Entry 5S4P (X-ray diffraction, 2.29 A resolution); this record covers chains A and B of the 6 polymer chains in the assembly.

== Chain A ==
Molecule: Tubulin alpha-1B chain
From: Bos taurus
UniProtKB: P81947 (TBA1B_BOVIN); numbering as in UniProt (aligned over 1-451)
Amino-acid sequence (451 residues; each row starts with the number of its first residue):
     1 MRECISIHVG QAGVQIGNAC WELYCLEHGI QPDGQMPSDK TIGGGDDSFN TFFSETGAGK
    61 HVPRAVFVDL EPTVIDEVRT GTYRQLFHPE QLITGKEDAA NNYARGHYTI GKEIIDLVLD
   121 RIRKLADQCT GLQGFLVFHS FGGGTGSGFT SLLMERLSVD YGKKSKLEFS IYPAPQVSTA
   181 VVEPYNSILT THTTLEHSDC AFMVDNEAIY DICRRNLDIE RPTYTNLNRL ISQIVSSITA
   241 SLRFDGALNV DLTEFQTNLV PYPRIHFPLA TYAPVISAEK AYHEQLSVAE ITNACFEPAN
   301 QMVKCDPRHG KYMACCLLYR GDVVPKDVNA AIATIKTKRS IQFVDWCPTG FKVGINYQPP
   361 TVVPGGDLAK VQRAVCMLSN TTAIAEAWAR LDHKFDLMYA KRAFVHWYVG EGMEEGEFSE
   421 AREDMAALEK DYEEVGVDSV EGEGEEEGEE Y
Unresolved in the structure: 439-451
Bound ions: Ca2+: Asp39, Thr41, Gly44, Glu55
Residues lining bound ligands:
  - GTP (guanosine-5'-triphosphate): Gly10, Gln11, Ala12, Gln15, Ile16, Asp69, Asp98, Ala99, Ala100, Asn101, Ser140, Gly142, Gly143, Gly144, Thr145, Gly146, Ile171, Pro173, Val177, Ser178, Glu183, Asn206, Tyr224, Leu227, Asn228, Ile231
  - WNY (1-[4-(4-chlorophenyl)piperazin-1-yl]ethan-1-one): His88, Glu90, Gln91, Arg121, Lys124, Leu125

== Chain B ==
Molecule: Tubulin beta-2B chain
From: Bos taurus
UniProtKB: Q6B856 (TBB2B_BOVIN); the author numbering skips numbers that UniProt does not, so the offset changes along the chain: 1-42 = UniProt 1-42; 45-360 = UniProt 43-358; 369-455 = UniProt 359-445
Amino-acid sequence (445 residues; each row starts with the number of its first residue; note: 10 numbers in that range are skipped by the numbering (no residue carries them; nothing is unmodelled there)):
     1 MREIVHIQAG QCGNQIGAKF WEVISDEHGI DPTGSYHGDS DL
    45 QLERINVYYN EATGNKYVPR AILVDLEPGT MDSVRSGPFG QIFRPDNFVF GQSGAGNNWA
   105 KGHYTEGAEL VDSVLDVVRK ESESCDCLQG FQLTHSLGGG TGSGMGTLLI SKIREEYPDR
   165 IMNTFSVMPS PKVSDTVVEP YNATLSVHQL VENTDETYCI DNEALYDICF RTLKLTTPTY
   225 GDLNHLVSAT MSGVTTCLRF PGQLNADLRK LAVNMVPFPR LHFFMPGFAP LTSRGSQQYR
   285 ALTVPELTQQ MFDSKNMMAA CDPRHGRYLT VAAIFRGRMS MKEVDEQMLN VQNKNSSYFV
   345 EWIPNNVKTA VCDIPP
   369 RGLKMSATFI GNSTAIQELF KRISEQFTAM FRRKAFLHWY TGEGMDEMEF TEAESNMNDL
   429 VSEYQQYQDA TADEQGEFEE EEGEDEA
Unresolved in the structure: 276-280, 438-455
Bound ions: Mg2+: Gln11 (together with GDP); Ca2+: Glu113 (shared with 1 residue of chain C)
Residues lining bound ligands:
  - GDP (guanosine-5'-diphosphate): Gly10, Gln11, Cys12, Gln15, Ile16, Asp69, Ala99, Asn101, Ser140, Gly142, Gly143, Gly144, Thr145, Gly146, Ser147, Val171, Pro173, Val177, Asp179, Glu183, Asn206, Leu209, Tyr224, Leu227, Asn228
  - WNY (1-[4-(4-chlorophenyl)piperazin-1-yl]ethan-1-one), molecule 1: Val177, Ser178, Asp179, Tyr210, Pro222, Thr223, Tyr224, Leu227
  - WNY, molecule 2: Glu200, Tyr202, Val238, Cys241, Leu242, Leu252, Leu255, Met259, Ala316, Ala317, Ile318, Lys352, Thr353, Ala354, Ile378
Swiss-Prot annotation at these positions:
  - motif: Met1 to Ile4 (MREI motif)
  - binding site (GTP): Gln11, Glu71, Ser140, Gly144, Thr145, Gly146, Asn206, Asn228
  - binding site (Mg(2+)): Glu71
  - modified residue: Ser40 (Phosphoserine), Thr57 (Phosphothreonine), Lys60 (N6-acetyllysine), Ser174 (Phosphoserine), Thr287 (Phosphothreonine), Thr292 (Phosphothreonine), Arg320 (Omega-N-methylarginine), Glu448 (5-glutamyl polyglutamate)
  - cross-link (Glycyl lysine isopeptide (Lys-Gly)): Lys60 (interchain with G-Cter in ubiquitin), Lys326 (interchain with G-Cter in ubiquitin)

== Chain A / chain B interface ==
Contacting residue pairs - 55 pairs, chain A then chain B:
  Glu71(A) with Arg2(B), salt bridge
  Lys96(A) with Asp130(B), salt bridge; Cys131(B)
  Glu97(A) with Cys131(B); Arg164(B), salt bridge; Arg253(B), salt bridge
  Asp98(A) with Asp251(B); Lys254(B), salt bridge
  Ala100(A) with Arg253(B); Lys254(B); Val257(B)
  Asn101(A) with Lys254(B); Asn258(B)
  Arg105(A) with Arg253(B)
  Pro175(A) with Asn349(B); Lys352(B), hydrogen bond (backbone-side chain)
  Ser178(A) with Lys352(B), hydrogen bond (backbone-side chain)
  Thr179(A) with Lys352(B); Thr353(B)
  Ala180(A) with Asn258(B); Lys352(B)
  Val181(A) with Asn258(B), hydrogen bond (backbone-side chain); Pro348(B); Asn349(B); Asn350(B)
  Val182(A) with Asn258(B)
  Glu220(A) with Lys326(B)
  Arg221(A) with Gln247(B); Met325(B)
  Thr223(A) with Gln247(B)
  Tyr224(A) with Gln247(B)
  Lys394(A) with Pro348(B); Asn349(B), hydrogen bond
  Leu397(A) with Glu345(B); Trp346(B); Pro348(B), hydrophobic
  Met398(A) with Trp346(B), hydrogen bond (backbone-backbone); Ile347(B), hydrophobic; Pro348(B)
  Lys401(A) with Phe262(B); Trp346(B)
  Ala403(A) with Pro261(B); Phe262(B), hydrophobic
  Phe404(A) with Val257(B); Asn258(B); Val260(B); Pro261(B), hydrogen bond (backbone-backbone); Ile347(B), hydrophobic
  His406(A) with Val260(B); Pro261(B), hydrogen bond (side chain-backbone); Phe262(B); Pro263(B)
  Trp407(A) with Ala256(B); Val257(B), hydrophobic; Val260(B), hydrogen bond (side chain-backbone)
Interface residues without a listed pair, chain A (26 interface residues in all): Arg402
Interface residues without a listed pair, chain B (30 interface residues in all): Leu132, Asp199, Thr314, Asp329, Tyr435

== Summary ==
26 residues of chain A and 30 residues of chain B are in contact, with 8 hydrogen bonds and 5 salt bridges.
Among the polar pairs are Glu71(A)-Arg2(B), Lys96(A)-Asp130(B) and Glu97(A)-Arg164(B). Chain A binds GTP and
compound WNY.
Here chain A is Tubulin alpha-1B chain and chain B is Tubulin beta-2B chain, both from Bos taurus. Entry 5S4P
(Tubulin-Z275165822-complex) was determined by X-ray diffraction, deposited together with 5S4L, 5S4M, 5S4N,
5S4O, 5S4Q, 5S4R and 52 further entries.
